Entry 5B77 (X-ray diffraction, 1.55 A resolution); this record covers chains A and B.

Chain A:
Protein: Histone acetyltransferase KAT6A
Organism: Homo sapiens
Notes: EC 2.3.1.48
Reference sequence: Q92794 (KAT6A_HUMAN); residue numbers follow UniProt; this construct covers 194-323
Amino-acid sequence (131 residues; row label = number of the first residue in the row):
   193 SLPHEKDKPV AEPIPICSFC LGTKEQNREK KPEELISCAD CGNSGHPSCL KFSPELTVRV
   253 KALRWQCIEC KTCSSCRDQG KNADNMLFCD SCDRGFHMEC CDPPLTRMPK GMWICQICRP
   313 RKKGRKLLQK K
Unresolved in the structure: 193-196, 313-323
Differences from the reference sequence: expression tag (193)
Curated features (UniProtKB/Swiss-Prot):
  - zinc finger: Ile206 to Cys265 (PHD-type 1), Cys259 to Arg313 (PHD-type 2)
Bound ions: Zn2+ site 1: Cys209, Cys212, His238, Cys241; Zn2+ site 2: Cys230, Cys233, Cys259, Cys262; Zn2+ site 3: Cys265, Cys268, His289, Cys292; Zn2+ site 4: Cys281, Cys284, Cys307, Cys310

Chain B:
Protein: Histone H3
Reference sequence: K7EMV3 (K7EMV3_HUMAN); residues 1-25 here correspond to UniProt positions 2-26 (UniProt number = residue number + 1)
Amino-acid sequence (25 residues; numbered 1 to 25; the number before each row is that of its first residue):
     1 ARTKQTARKS TGGKAPRKQL ATKAA
Modified positions: Lys14 (N~6~-propanoyl-L-lysine; PRK)

Interface between chain A and chain B:
Residue-residue contacts (51):
  Ile208(A) with Leu20(B), hydrophobic; Lys23(B); Ala24(B), hydrophobic
  Ser210(A) with Lys14(B); Ala15(B), hydrogen bond (backbone-backbone)
  Phe211(A) with Thr11(B); Gly12(B); Gly13(B); Lys14(B); Ala15(B)
  Leu213(A) with Ala15(B), hydrophobic; Gln19(B); Leu20(B), hydrophobic; Lys23(B)
  Asn235(A) with Lys14(B)
  Ser236(A) with Lys14(B)
  Cys241(A) with Thr11(B)
  Lys243(A) with Ser10(B), hydrogen bond (side chain-backbone); Thr11(B), hydrogen bond (side chain-backbone)
  Trp257(A) with Lys14(B)
  Cys259(A) with Lys14(B)
  Ile260(A) with Lys4(B), hydrogen bond (backbone-side chain); Ala7(B); Arg8(B); Thr11(B)
  Glu261(A) with Lys4(B), hydrogen bond (backbone-side chain); Arg8(B), salt bridge
  Lys263(A) with Lys4(B), hydrogen bond (backbone-side chain)
  Gln271(A) with Lys4(B)
  Ala275(A) with Lys4(B)
  Asp276(A) with Thr3(B), hydrogen bond (backbone-side chain); Lys4(B); Gln5(B), hydrogen bond (backbone-backbone); Arg8(B), salt bridge
  Asn277(A) with Thr3(B); Gln5(B)
  Met278(A) with Thr3(B); Lys4(B), hydrogen bond (backbone-backbone)
  Leu279(A) with Arg2(B); Thr3(B)
  Phe280(A) with Arg2(B), hydrogen bond (backbone-backbone); Lys4(B); Ala7(B), hydrophobic
  Cys281(A) with Arg2(B), hydrogen bond (backbone-side chain)
  Asp282(A) with Arg2(B), salt bridge
  Asp285(A) with Arg2(B), salt bridge
  Met300(A) with Ala1(B); Thr3(B)
  Pro301(A) with Ala1(B)
  Gly303(A) with Ala1(B), hydrogen bond (backbone-backbone)
  Trp305(A) with Ala1(B), hydrophobic
Interface residues without a listed pair, chain A (35 interface residues in all): Cys209, Thr215, Gly237, Leu242, Phe244, Leu248, Cys262, Lys302

Summary:
35 residues of chain A face 17 of chain B across their interface, with 12 hydrogen bonds and 4 salt bridges.
Polar pairs include Glu261(A)-Arg8(B), Asp276(A)-Arg8(B) and Asp282(A)-Arg2(B). Cys209(A), Cys212(A),
His238(A) and Cys241(A) coordinate Zn2+ site 1.
Chain A is Histone acetyltransferase KAT6A (Homo sapiens) and chain B is Histone H3; the structure, Crystal
structrue of MOZ double PHD finger in complex with histone H3 propionylation at K14, was determined by X-ray
diffraction (same publication as 5B75, 5B76, 5B78 and 5B79).
